Entry 9FYU (X-ray diffraction, 1.52 A resolution); this record covers chain A.

# Chain A
Protein: Diisopropyl-fluorophosphatase
Organism: Loligo vulgaris
Notes: EC 3.8.2.2
UniProtKB: Q7SIG4 (DFPA_LOLVU); residue numbers follow UniProt; this construct covers 1-314
Chain sequence (326 residues; numbered 1 to 326; the number before each row is that of its first residue):
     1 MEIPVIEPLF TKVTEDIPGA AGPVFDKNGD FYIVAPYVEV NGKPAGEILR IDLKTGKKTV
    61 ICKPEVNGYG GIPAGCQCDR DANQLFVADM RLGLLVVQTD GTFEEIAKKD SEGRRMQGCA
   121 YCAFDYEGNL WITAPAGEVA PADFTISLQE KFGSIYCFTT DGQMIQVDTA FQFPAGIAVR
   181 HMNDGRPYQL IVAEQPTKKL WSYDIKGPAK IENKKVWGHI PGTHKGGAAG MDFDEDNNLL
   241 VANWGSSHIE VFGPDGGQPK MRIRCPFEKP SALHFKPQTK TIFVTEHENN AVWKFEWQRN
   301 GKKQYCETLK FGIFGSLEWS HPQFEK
Unresolved in the structure: 1, 310-326
Differences from the reference sequence: conflict Ala21 (Glu in Q7SIG4), Tyr37 (Glu in Q7SIG4), Ala120 (Asn in Q7SIG4), Tyr121 (Asp in Q7SIG4), Phe144 (Tyr in Q7SIG4), Ile146 (Arg in Q7SIG4), Leu148 (Met in Q7SIG4), Ala175 (Asn in Q7SIG4), Gln195 (Thr in Q7SIG4), Lys225 (Glu in Q7SIG4), Ala229 (Asp in Q7SIG4), Ala272 (Asn in Q7SIG4); expression tag (315-326)
Modified positions: Phe173 ((S)-2-amino-3-(9-oxo-9H-thioxanthen-2-yl)propanoic acid; A1IHG)
UniProt features mapped onto this chain:
  - active site: His287 (Proton acceptor)
  - binding site (Ca(2+)): Asp232, Leu273, His274
  - mutagenesis: Gln77 (Q77F: 100% decrease in activity; Q77W: No effect on activity; Q77Y: 6% increase in activity), His181 (H181N: 20% decrease in activity), His219 (H219N: 3% increase in activity), His224 (H224N: 14% increase in activity), Asp232 (D232S: 3% increase in activity. 19% decrease in activity; when associated with A-271), Asn237 (N237S: 4% decrease in activity), Trp244 (W244F: 44% decrease in activity; W244H: 27% decrease in activity; W244L: 62% decrease in activity; W244Y: No effect on activity), His248 (H248N: 4% increase in activity), Ser271 (S271A: 30% increase in activity. 19% decrease in activity; when associated with S-232), His274 (H274N: 85% decrease in activity), His287 (H287A: 90% decrease in activity; H287F: 36% decrease in activity; H287L: 21% decrease in activity; H287N: 97% decrease in activity; H287Q: 54% decrease in activity; H287W: 44% decrease in activity ...), Gln304 (Q304F: 50% decrease in activity; Q304W: 3% decrease in activity), 1 further mutagenesis entry in UniProt
From the paper describing this entry:
  - mutagenesis - A21M/Y37S/W244R (10-fold): increased catalytic activity
  - mutagenesis - Q195A: decreased catalytic activity

# Summary
Curated annotation (UniProt) lists active-site residue His287, 3 Ca2+-binding residues and 13 mutagenesis
sites. From the paper: A21M/Y37S/W244R increase catalytic activity; Q195A reduces catalytic activity.
Chain A is Diisopropyl-fluorophosphatase (Loligo vulgaris); the structure, Crystal structure of the engineered
photoenzyme VEnT1.0, was determined by X-ray diffraction together with 9FYV and 9G65 from the same study.
